7Z12 - chains B and A of the 3 polymer chains in the assembly; structure by electron microscopy, 3.00 A resolution.

# Chain B
Protein: PAM1.4, Heavy Chain
Source organism: Homo sapiens
Sequence (472 residues; numbered 1 to 472; the number before each row is that of its first residue):
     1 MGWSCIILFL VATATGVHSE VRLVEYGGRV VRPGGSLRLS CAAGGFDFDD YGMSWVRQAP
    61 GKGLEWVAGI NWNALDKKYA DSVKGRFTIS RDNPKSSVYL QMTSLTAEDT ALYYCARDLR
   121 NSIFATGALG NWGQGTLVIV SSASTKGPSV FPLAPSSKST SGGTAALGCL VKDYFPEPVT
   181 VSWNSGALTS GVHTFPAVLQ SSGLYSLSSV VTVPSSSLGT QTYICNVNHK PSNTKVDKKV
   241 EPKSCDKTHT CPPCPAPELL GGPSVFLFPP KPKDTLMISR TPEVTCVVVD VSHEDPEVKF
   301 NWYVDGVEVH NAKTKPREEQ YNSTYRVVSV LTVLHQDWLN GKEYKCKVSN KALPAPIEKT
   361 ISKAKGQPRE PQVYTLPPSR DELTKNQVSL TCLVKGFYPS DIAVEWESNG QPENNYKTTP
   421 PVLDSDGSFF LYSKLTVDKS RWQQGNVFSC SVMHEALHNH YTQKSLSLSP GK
Disordered / not traced: 1-20, 242-472
Disulfides: C41-C115, C169-C225

# Chain A
Protein: VAR2CSA
Source organism: Plasmodium falciparum
UniProtKB: A0A024V5I6 (A0A024V5I6_PLAFA); numbering as in UniProt (aligned over 1-2040)
Sequence (2040 residues; each row starts with the number of its first residue):
     1 MDSTSTIANK IEEYLGAKSD DSKIDELLKA DPSEVEYYRS GGDGDYLKNN ICKITVNHSD
    61 SGKYDPCEKK LPPYDDNDQW KCQQNSSDGS GKPENICVPP RRERLCTYNL ENLKFDKIRD
   121 NNAFLADVLL TARNEGEKIV QNHPDTNSSN VCNALERSFA DLADIIRGTD QWKGTNSNLE
   181 KNLKQMFAKI RENDKVLQDK YPKDQKYTKL REAWWNANRQ KVWEVITCGA RSNDLLIKRG
   241 WRTSGKSDRK KNFELCRKCG HYEKEVPTKL DYVPQFLRWL TEWIEDFYRE KQNLIDDMER
   301 HREECTREDH KSKEGTSYCS TCKDKCKKYC ECVKKWKTEW ENQENKYKDL YEQNKNKTSQ
   361 KNTSRYDDYV KDFFEKLEAN YSSLENYIKG DPYFAEYATK LSFILNPSDA NNPSGETANH
   421 NDEACNCNES GISSVGQAQT SGPSSNKTCI THSSIKTNKK KECKDVKLGV RENDKDLKIC
   481 VIEDTSLSGV DNCCCQDLLG ILQENCSDNK RGSSSNDSCD NKNQDECQKK LEKVFASLTN
   541 GYKCDKCKSG TSRSKKKWIW KKSSGNEEGL QEEYANTIGL PPRTQSLYLG NLPKLENVCE
   601 DVKDINFDTK EKFLAGCLIV SFHEGKNLKK RYPQNKNSGN KENLCKALEY SFADYGDLIK
   661 GTSIWDNEYT KDLELNLQNN FGKLFGKYIK KNNTAEQDTS YSSLDELRES WWNTNKKYIW
   721 TAMKHGAEMN ITTCNADGSV TGSGSSCDDI PTIDLIPQYL RFLQEWVENF CEQRQAKVKD
   781 VITNCKSCKE SGNKCKTECK TKCKDECEKY KKFIEACGTA GGGIGTAGSP WSKRWDQIYK
   841 RYSKHIEDAK RNRKAGTKNC GTSSTTNAAA STDENKCVQS DIDSFFKHLI DIGLTTPSSY
   901 LSNVLDDNIC GADKAPWTTY TTYTTTEKCN KERDKSKSQS SDTLVVVNVP SPLGNTPYRY
   961 KYACQCKIPT NEETCDDRKE YMNQWSCGSA RTMKRGYKND NYELCKYNGV DVKPTTVRSN
  1021 SSKLDGNDVT FFNLFEQWNK EIQYQIEQYM TNANISCIDE KEVLDSVSDE GTPKVRGGYE
  1081 DGRNNNTDQG TNCKEKCKCY KLWIEKINDQ WGKQKDNYNK FRSKQIYDAN KGSQNKKVVS
  1141 LSNFLFFSCW EEYIQKYFNG DWSKIKNIGS DTFEFLIKKC GNNSAHGEEI FSEKLKNAEK
  1201 KCKENESTDT NINKSETSCD LNATNYIRGC QSKTYDGKIF PGKGGEKQWI CKDTIIHGDT
  1261 NGACIPPRTQ NLCVGELWDK SYGGRSNIKN DTKELLKEKI KNAIHKETEL LYEYHDTGTA
  1321 IISKNDKKGQ KGKNDPNGLP KGFCHAVQRS FIDYKNMILG TSVNIYEHIG KLQEDIKKII
  1381 EKGTPQQKDK IGGVGSSTEN VNAWWKGIER EMWDAVRCAI TKINKKNNNS IFNGDECGVS
  1441 PPTGNDEDQS VSWFKEWGEQ FCIERLRYEQ NIREACTING KNEKKCINSK SGQGDKIQGA
  1501 CKRKCEKYKK YISEKKQEWD KQKTKYENKY VGKSASDLLK ENYPECISAN FDFIFNDNIE
  1561 YKTYYPYGDY SSICSCEQVK YYKYNNAEKK NNKSLCYEKD NDMTWSKKYI KKLENGRSLE
  1621 GVYVPPRRQQ LCLYELFPII IKNEEGMEKA KEELLETLQI VAEREAYYLW KQYNPTGKGI
  1681 DDANKKACCA IRGSFYDLED IIKGNDLVHD EYTKYIDSKL NEIFGSSNTN DIDTKRARTD
  1741 WWENETITNG TDRKTIRQLV WDAMQSGVRY AVEEKNENFP LCMGVEHIGI AKPQFIRWLE
  1801 EWTNEFCEKY TKYFEDMKSK CDPPKRADTC GDNSNIECKK ACANYTNWLN PKRIEWNGMS
  1861 NYYNKIYRKS NKESEDGKDY SMIMAPTVID YLNKRCHGEI NGNYICCSCK NIGAYNTTSG
  1921 TVNKKLQKKE TECEEEKGPL DLMNEVLNKM DKKYSAHKMK CTEVYLEHVE EQLNEIDNAI
  1981 KDYKLYPLDR CFDDQTKMKV CDLIADAIGC KDKTKLDELD EWNDMDLRGT YNKHKGVLIP
Disordered / not traced: 416-495, 542-553, 736-748, 1060-1091, 1991-2040
What the authors report for this chain:
  - conformationally variable residues (order/disorder transition): N521 to K522

# Chain B / chain A interface
Residue-residue contacts - 31 pairs, chain B then chain A:
  D49(B) - R1617(A)  salt bridge
  Y51(B) - R959(A)  hydrogen bond
  W72(B) - N1615(A)
  W72(B) - K1872(A)
  W72(B) - E1873(A)
  W72(B) - S1874(A)
  W72(B) - E1875(A)
  N73(B) - N1615(A)
  N73(B) - S1874(A)  hydrogen bond (side chain-backbone)
  N73(B) - E1875(A)
  A74(B) - E1614(A)
  L75(B) - E1614(A)
  L75(B) - E1875(A)
  R91(B) - E1614(A)
  D92(B) - N1615(A)
  D92(B) - G1616(A)
  N93(B) - N1615(A)  hydrogen bond
  N93(B) - R1617(A)
  P94(B) - I1055(A)  hydrophobic
  P94(B) - G1616(A)
  P94(B) - R1617(A)
  R120(B) - D907(A)  salt bridge
  R120(B) - K914(A)
  N121(B) - P916(A)
  N121(B) - Y958(A)  hydrogen bond
  N121(B) - R959(A)
  I123(B) - S902(A)
  I123(B) - T918(A)
  I123(B) - K1872(A)
  F124(B) - R511(A)
  T126(B) - R511(A)  hydrogen bond (backbone-side chain)
Interface residues without a listed pair, chain B (18 interface residues in all): K78, L119, G127
Interface residues without a listed pair, chain A (22 interface residues in all): G512, N903, T919, I1732, G1877
Interface features reported in the paper:
  - specific contacts: D49(B)-R1617(A) (salt bridge), N93(B)-G1616(A), P94(B)-I1055(A) (hydrophobic contact), R120(B)-D907(A) (salt bridge), N1615(A)-N93(B) (hydrogen bond)
  - epitope / paratope residues, chain B: D49(B), Y51(B), N93(B), P94(B), R120(B), N121(B), T126(B)
  - epitope / paratope residues, chain A: R511(A), D907(A), Y958(A), R959(A), I1055(A), N1615(A), G1616(A), R1617(A), K1872(A)

# In short
18 residues of chain B and 22 residues of chain A are in contact; the contacts include 5 hydrogen bonds and 2
salt bridges. Polar contacts include D49(B)-R1617(A), R120(B)-D907(A) and Y51(B)-R959(A). The paper describes
salt bridges between D49(B) and R1617(A) and R120(B) and D907(A); a contact between N93(B) and G1616(A); a
hydrophobic contact between P94(B) and I1055(A). The paper reports epitope/paratope residues D49(B), Y51(B)
and R511(A) among others; conformational variability at N521(A).
Chain B is PAM1.4, Heavy Chain (Homo sapiens) and chain A is VAR2CSA (Plasmodium falciparum); the structure,
VAR2 complex with PAM1.4, was determined by electron microscopy together with 7Z1H from the same study.
